7TMR - chains m and n of the 31 polymer chains in the assembly; structure by electron microscopy, 3.50 A resolution.

Chain m (and n):
Protein: V-type proton ATPase subunit c
From: Saccharomyces cerevisiae
Notes: chain n of this document is another copy of the same molecule, construct and numbering; everything in this record applies to it too
UniProtKB: P25515 (VATL1_YEAST); residues 1-160 here = UniProt positions 1-160
Sequence (160 residues; numbered 1 to 160; the number before each row is that of its first residue):
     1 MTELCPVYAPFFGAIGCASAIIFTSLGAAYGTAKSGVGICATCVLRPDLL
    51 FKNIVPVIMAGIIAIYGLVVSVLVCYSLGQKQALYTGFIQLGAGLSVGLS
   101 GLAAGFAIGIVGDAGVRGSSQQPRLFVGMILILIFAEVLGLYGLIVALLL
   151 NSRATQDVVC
Disordered / not traced: 160

How chain m and chain n interact:
Pairs across the interface - 69 pairs, chain m then chain n:
  M1(m) with E3(n), hydrogen bond (backbone-side chain)
  V7(m) with E3(n); L4(n); L84(n), hydrophobic; F88(n)
  Y8(m) with Y8(n)
  P10(m) with Y85(n), hydrophobic; F88(n)
  F11(m) with F12(n), hydrophobic; F88(n), hydrophobic
  A14(m) with F88(n)
  C17(m) with L150(n), hydrophobic
  A18(m) with G92(n); S96(n)
  I21(m) with S96(n); V146(n), hydrophobic
  I22(m) with L95(n); S96(n); L99(n), hydrophobic
  S25(m) with S100(n); A103(n); L139(n)
  L26(m) with A103(n), hydrophobic
  A28(m) with L139(n), hydrophobic
  A29(m) with A103(n); A107(n); L139(n), hydrophobic
  T32(m) with I132(n)
  A33(m) with I110(n), hydrophobic
  G36(m) with V111(n)
  V37(m) with I110(n), hydrophobic
  I39(m) with I132(n), hydrophobic
  C40(m) with A114(n); G115(n), hydrogen bond (side chain-backbone)
  C43(m) with L125(n), hydrophobic
  V44(m) with G118(n); Q121(n); Q122(n); L125(n), hydrophobic
  P47(m) with Q122(n); R124(n)
  I54(m) with L131(n), hydrophobic; I132(n), hydrophobic
  V57(m) with F135(n), hydrophobic
  I58(m) with F135(n), hydrophobic
  A64(m) with L139(n), hydrophobic; Y142(n), hydrophobic
  I65(m) with Y142(n)
  L68(m) with Y142(n), hydrophobic; V146(n), hydrophobic
  S71(m) with V146(n)
  V72(m) with L149(n), hydrophobic
  C75(m) with L149(n), hydrophobic; L150(n), hydrophobic; R153(n)
  Y76(m) with L149(n), hydrophobic; R153(n), hydrogen bond (backbone-side chain)
  L78(m) with Y85(n); I89(n), hydrophobic; L150(n), hydrophobic; R153(n)
  G79(m) with Y85(n), hydrogen bond (backbone-side chain)
  Q80(m) with L4(n); A83(n); Y85(n); D157(n); V158(n); V159(n), hydrogen bond (side chain-backbone)
  K81(m) with L4(n)
Other interface residues (no listed pair), chain m (41 interface residues in all): I15, D48, L50, G61
Other interface residues (no listed pair), chain n (41 interface residues in all): A104, M129, A136, I145

Overview:
The chain m/chain n interface involves 41 residues from each chain, with 5 hydrogen bonds. Polar pairs include
M1(m)-E3(n), C40(m)-G115(n) and Y76(m)-R153(n).
Chain m and chain n are both V-type proton ATPase subunit c (Saccharomyces cerevisiae); the structure,
V-ATPase from Saccharomyces cerevisiae, State 1, was determined by electron microscopy together with 7TMM,
7TMO, 7TMP, 7TMQ, 7TMS and 7TMT from the same study.
